5OFR - chains A and B; structure by X-ray diffraction, 3.40 A resolution.

[Chain A (and B)]
Name: Microcin-J25 export ATP-binding/permease protein McjD
Organism: Escherichia coli
Notes: chain B of this document is another copy of the same molecule, construct and numbering; everything in this record applies to it too
Reference sequence: Q9X2W0 (MCJD_ECOLX); numbering as in UniProt (aligned over 1-580)
Chain sequence (580 residues; row label = number of the first residue in the row):
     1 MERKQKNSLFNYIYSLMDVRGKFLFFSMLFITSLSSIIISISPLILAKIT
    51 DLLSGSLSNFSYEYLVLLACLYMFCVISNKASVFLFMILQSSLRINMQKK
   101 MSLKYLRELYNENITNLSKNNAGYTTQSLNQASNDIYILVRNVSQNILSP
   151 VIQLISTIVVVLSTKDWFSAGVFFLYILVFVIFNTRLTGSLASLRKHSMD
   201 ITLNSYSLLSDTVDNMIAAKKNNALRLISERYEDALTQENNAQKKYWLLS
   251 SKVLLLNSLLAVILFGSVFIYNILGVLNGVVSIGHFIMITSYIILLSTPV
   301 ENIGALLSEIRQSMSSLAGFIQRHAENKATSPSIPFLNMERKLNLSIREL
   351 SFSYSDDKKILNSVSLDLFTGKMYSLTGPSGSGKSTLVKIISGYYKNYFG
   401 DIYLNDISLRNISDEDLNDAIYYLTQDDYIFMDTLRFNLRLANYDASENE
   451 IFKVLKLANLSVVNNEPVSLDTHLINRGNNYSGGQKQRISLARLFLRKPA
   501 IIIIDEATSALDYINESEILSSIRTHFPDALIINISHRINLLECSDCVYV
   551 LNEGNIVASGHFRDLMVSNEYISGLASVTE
Disordered / not traced: 1-8, 580 (chain B: 1-3, 580)
Bound ions: Mg2+: Ser385, Gln426 (together with ADP, vanadate)
Small-molecule neighbours:
  - ADP (adenosine-5'-diphosphate), molecule 1: Tyr354, Ile360, Pro379, Ser380, Gly381, Ser382, Gly383, Lys384, Ser385, Thr386, Tyr395, Gln426
  - ADP, molecule 2: Val463, Asn464, Asn479, Asn480, Tyr481, Ser482, Gln485
From the paper describing this entry:
  - self-association interface (contacts with another copy of this molecule); pairs are residue here / residue on that copy: Leu53-Leu53, Ser509-Ser509

[Chain A / chain B interface]
Contacting residue pairs - 266 pairs, chain A then chain B:
  Leu53(A) - Thr50(B)
  Leu53(A) - Leu53(B)
  Leu53(A) - Ser54(B)
  Leu53(A) - Gly55(B)
  Leu53(A) - Ile283(B)  hydrophobic
  Ser54(A) - Phe60(B)
  Tyr62(A) - Ile283(B)  hydrophobic
  Glu63(A) - Leu277(B)
  Leu65(A) - Ile283(B)  hydrophobic
  Val66(A) - Ile273(B)  hydrophobic
  Val66(A) - Val276(B)  hydrophobic
  Ala69(A) - Phe269(B)
  Ala69(A) - Phe286(B)  hydrophobic
  Cys70(A) - Phe269(B)  hydrophobic
  Cys70(A) - Ile273(B)  hydrophobic
  Met73(A) - Phe269(B)  hydrophobic
  Met73(A) - Ile293(B)  hydrophobic
  Met73(A) - Ile294(B)  hydrophobic
  Val76(A) - Ile294(B)  hydrophobic
  Lys80(A) - Ser297(B)
  Phe84(A) - Leu254(B)  hydrophobic
  Phe84(A) - Ser258(B)
  Phe84(A) - Glu301(B)
  Ile88(A) - Trp247(B)  hydrogen bond (backbone-side chain)
  Ile88(A) - Ser251(B)
  Ile88(A) - Leu254(B)  hydrophobic
  Ser91(A) - Trp247(B)  hydrogen bond
  Ser92(A) - Trp247(B)
  Ile95(A) - Asn240(B)
  Ile95(A) - Gln243(B)
  Ile95(A) - Lys244(B)
  Gln98(A) - Gln243(B)  hydrogen bond
  Lys99(A) - Glu233(B)
  Lys99(A) - Leu236(B)
  Lys99(A) - Thr237(B)  hydrogen bond
  Lys99(A) - Asn240(B)
  Ser102(A) - Tyr232(B)
  Ser102(A) - Leu236(B)
  Leu103(A) - Ser229(B)
  Leu103(A) - Glu233(B)
  Leu103(A) - Leu236(B)  hydrophobic
  Leu106(A) - Leu209(B)  hydrophobic
  Leu106(A) - Thr212(B)
  Leu106(A) - Ile228(B)  hydrophobic
  Leu106(A) - Ser229(B)
  Leu106(A) - Tyr232(B)  hydrophobic
  Arg107(A) - Leu225(B)
  Arg107(A) - Ser229(B)  hydrogen bond
  Leu109(A) - Val213(B)  hydrophobic
  Tyr110(A) - Met216(B)  hydrophobic
  Tyr110(A) - Ala219(B)
  Tyr110(A) - Lys220(B)  hydrogen bond (backbone-side chain)
  Tyr110(A) - Asn223(B)
  Tyr110(A) - Ala224(B)
  Tyr110(A) - Leu225(B)
  Glu112(A) - Lys220(B)  hydrogen bond (backbone-side chain)
  Ile114(A) - Lys220(B)
  Leu117(A) - Met216(B)  hydrophobic
  Leu117(A) - Lys220(B)
  Ser118(A) - Ile475(B)
  Asn121(A) - Met432(B)
  Asn121(A) - Asn476(B)
  Ala122(A) - Ser210(B)
  Ala122(A) - Asp214(B)
  Thr125(A) - Val213(B)
  Thr126(A) - Thr126(B)
  Thr126(A) - Tyr206(B)
  Thr126(A) - Leu209(B)
  Gln127(A) - Gln127(B)
  Gln127(A) - Asn130(B)  hydrogen bond
  Leu129(A) - Tyr232(B)
  Asn130(A) - Gln127(B)  hydrogen bond
  Asn130(A) - Tyr206(B)  hydrogen bond
  Tyr206(A) - Thr126(B)
  Tyr206(A) - Asn130(B)  hydrogen bond
  Ser207(A) - Met432(B)
  Leu209(A) - Leu106(B)  hydrophobic
  Leu209(A) - Thr126(B)
  Ser210(A) - Ala122(B)
  Asp211(A) - Phe431(B)
  Asp211(A) - Met432(B)  hydrogen bond (side chain-backbone)
  Thr212(A) - Leu106(B)
  Val213(A) - Leu109(B)  hydrophobic
  Val213(A) - Thr125(B)
  Asp214(A) - Ala122(B)
  Asn215(A) - Tyr429(B)
  Asn215(A) - Ile430(B)  hydrogen bond (side chain-backbone)
  Asn215(A) - Phe431(B)
  Met216(A) - Tyr110(B)  hydrophobic
  Met216(A) - Leu117(B)  hydrophobic
  Ile217(A) - Tyr394(B)
  Ala218(A) - Tyr429(B)  hydrophobic
  Ala218(A) - Phe431(B)  hydrophobic
  Ala218(A) - Leu441(B)
  Ala219(A) - Tyr110(B)
  Ala219(A) - Phe431(B)  hydrophobic
  Ala219(A) - Leu441(B)  hydrophobic
  Lys220(A) - Tyr110(B)  hydrogen bond (side chain-backbone)
  Lys220(A) - Glu112(B)  hydrogen bond (side chain-backbone)
  Lys220(A) - Ile114(B)
  Lys220(A) - Leu117(B)
  Lys220(A) - Asn418(B)  hydrogen bond (backbone-side chain)
  Lys221(A) - Ser392(B)  hydrogen bond (side chain-backbone)
  Lys221(A) - Gly393(B)
  Lys221(A) - Tyr394(B)
  Lys221(A) - Asn418(B)  hydrogen bond
  Lys221(A) - Arg497(B)  hydrogen bond (backbone-side chain)
  Asn222(A) - Tyr422(B)  hydrogen bond
  Asn222(A) - Leu441(B)
  Asn222(A) - Ala442(B)
  Asn222(A) - Arg497(B)  hydrogen bond (backbone-side chain)
  Asn223(A) - Tyr110(B)
  Asn223(A) - Glu415(B)
  Asn223(A) - Asn418(B)
  Asn223(A) - Asp419(B)
  Asn223(A) - Arg497(B)
  Ala224(A) - Tyr110(B)
  Ala224(A) - Leu441(B)
  Leu225(A) - Arg107(B)
  Leu225(A) - Tyr110(B)
  Arg226(A) - Tyr444(B)  hydrogen bond
  Leu227(A) - Phe437(B)  hydrophobic
  Leu227(A) - Arg440(B)
  Leu227(A) - Leu441(B)
  Leu227(A) - Tyr444(B)  hydrophobic
  Ile228(A) - Leu106(B)  hydrophobic
  Ile228(A) - Phe431(B)  hydrophobic
  Ile228(A) - Phe437(B)  hydrophobic
  Ser229(A) - Leu103(B)
  Ser229(A) - Arg107(B)  hydrogen bond
  Glu230(A) - Tyr444(B)  hydrogen bond
  Arg231(A) - Phe431(B)
  Arg231(A) - Met432(B)  hydrogen bond (side chain-backbone)
  Arg231(A) - Asp433(B)  salt bridge
  Arg231(A) - Phe437(B)
  Tyr232(A) - Ser102(B)
  Tyr232(A) - Leu106(B)  hydrophobic
  Glu233(A) - Lys99(B)
  Glu233(A) - Leu103(B)
  Leu236(A) - Lys99(B)
  Leu236(A) - Ser102(B)
  Leu236(A) - Leu103(B)  hydrophobic
  Thr237(A) - Lys99(B)  hydrogen bond
  Asn240(A) - Ile95(B)
  Asn240(A) - Lys99(B)
  Gln243(A) - Ile95(B)
  Lys244(A) - Ile95(B)
  Trp247(A) - Ile88(B)  hydrogen bond (side chain-backbone)
  Trp247(A) - Ser91(B)  hydrogen bond
  Trp247(A) - Ser92(B)
  Ser251(A) - Ile88(B)
  Leu254(A) - Phe84(B)  hydrophobic
  Leu254(A) - Ile88(B)  hydrophobic
  Ser258(A) - Phe84(B)
  Phe269(A) - Ala69(B)
  Phe269(A) - Cys70(B)  hydrophobic
  Phe269(A) - Met73(B)  hydrophobic
  Ile273(A) - Val66(B)  hydrophobic
  Ile273(A) - Cys70(B)  hydrophobic
  Val276(A) - Tyr62(B)
  Ile283(A) - Phe60(B)  hydrophobic
  Ile283(A) - Tyr62(B)
  Ile283(A) - Leu65(B)  hydrophobic
  Phe286(A) - Ala69(B)  hydrophobic
  Ile293(A) - Met73(B)  hydrophobic
  Ile294(A) - Val76(B)  hydrophobic
  Ser297(A) - Lys80(B)
  Glu301(A) - Lys80(B)
  Glu301(A) - Phe84(B)
  Lys358(A) - Glu466(B)
  Pro379(A) - Asp512(B)
  Ser380(A) - Ser482(B)  hydrogen bond
  Ser380(A) - Gly484(B)
  Ser380(A) - Gln485(B)
  Ser380(A) - Arg488(B)  hydrogen bond (backbone-side chain)
  Ser380(A) - Asp512(B)  hydrogen bond (backbone-side chain)
  Gly381(A) - Asn464(B)
  Gly381(A) - Gln485(B)
  Ser392(A) - Lys221(B)  hydrogen bond (backbone-side chain)
  Gly393(A) - Lys221(B)
  Tyr394(A) - Ile217(B)
  Tyr394(A) - Lys221(B)
  Glu415(A) - Asn223(B)
  Asn418(A) - Lys220(B)  hydrogen bond (side chain-backbone)
  Asn418(A) - Lys221(B)  hydrogen bond
  Asn418(A) - Asn223(B)
  Asp419(A) - Asn223(B)
  Tyr422(A) - Asn222(B)  hydrogen bond
  Gln426(A) - Gly483(B)
  Asp427(A) - Lys486(B)  salt bridge
  Tyr429(A) - Asn215(B)
  Tyr429(A) - Ala218(B)  hydrophobic
  Ile430(A) - Asn215(B)  hydrogen bond (backbone-side chain)
  Phe431(A) - Asp211(B)
  Phe431(A) - Asn215(B)
  Phe431(A) - Ala218(B)  hydrophobic
  Phe431(A) - Ala219(B)  hydrophobic
  Phe431(A) - Ile228(B)  hydrophobic
  Phe431(A) - Arg231(B)
  Met432(A) - Asn121(B)
  Met432(A) - Ser207(B)
  Met432(A) - Asp211(B)  hydrogen bond (backbone-side chain)
  Met432(A) - Arg231(B)  hydrogen bond (backbone-side chain)
  Asp433(A) - Arg231(B)  salt bridge
  Phe437(A) - Leu227(B)  hydrophobic
  Phe437(A) - Ile228(B)  hydrophobic
  Phe437(A) - Arg231(B)
  Arg440(A) - Leu227(B)
  Leu441(A) - Ala218(B)
  Leu441(A) - Ala219(B)  hydrophobic
  Leu441(A) - Asn222(B)
  Leu441(A) - Ala224(B)
  Leu441(A) - Leu227(B)
  Ala442(A) - Asn222(B)
  Tyr444(A) - Arg226(B)
  Tyr444(A) - Leu227(B)  hydrophobic
  Tyr444(A) - Glu230(B)  hydrogen bond
  Val463(A) - Lys358(B)
  Asn464(A) - Lys358(B)
  Asn464(A) - Gly381(B)
  Asn464(A) - Glu553(B)
  Asn465(A) - Glu553(B)  hydrogen bond
  Glu466(A) - Lys358(B)  salt bridge
  Ile475(A) - Ser118(B)
  Asn476(A) - Asn121(B)
  Arg477(A) - Arg477(B)
  Ser482(A) - Ser380(B)  hydrogen bond
  Gly483(A) - Gln426(B)
  Gly484(A) - Ser380(B)
  Gln485(A) - Ser380(B)
  Gln485(A) - Gly381(B)
  Lys486(A) - Asp427(B)
  Arg488(A) - Ser380(B)  hydrogen bond (side chain-backbone)
  Arg497(A) - Lys221(B)  hydrogen bond (side chain-backbone)
  Arg497(A) - Asn222(B)  hydrogen bond (side chain-backbone)
  Arg497(A) - Asn223(B)
  Glu506(A) - Ser509(B)
  Glu506(A) - Ala510(B)
  Ser509(A) - Ser509(B)
  Ala510(A) - Glu506(B)
  Ala510(A) - His537(B)  hydrogen bond (backbone-side chain)
  Leu511(A) - His537(B)
  Asp512(A) - Pro379(B)
  Asp512(A) - Ser380(B)
  Asp512(A) - His537(B)
  Asp512(A) - Tyr571(B)  hydrogen bond
  Tyr513(A) - His537(B)
  Tyr513(A) - Arg538(B)
  Tyr513(A) - Leu575(B)
  Ile514(A) - Gly574(B)
  Ile514(A) - Leu575(B)
  His537(A) - Ala510(B)  hydrogen bond (side chain-backbone)
  His537(A) - Leu511(B)  hydrogen bond (side chain-backbone)
  His537(A) - Asp512(B)
  Arg538(A) - His537(B)
  Arg538(A) - Arg538(B)
  Glu543(A) - Thr579(B)
  Glu553(A) - Asn464(B)
  Glu553(A) - Asn465(B)  hydrogen bond
  Glu570(A) - Tyr513(B)
  Tyr571(A) - Asp512(B)
  Tyr571(A) - Tyr513(B)  hydrogen bond (backbone-side chain)
  Tyr571(A) - Ile514(B)  hydrophobic
  Gly574(A) - Tyr513(B)
  Leu575(A) - Tyr513(B)
  Val578(A) - Asn540(B)
Also at the interface, not in a pair above, chain A (142 interface residues in all): Thr50, Leu57, Tyr72, Asn111, Leu277, Gly378, Asp414, Asn479, Arg493
Also at the interface, not in a pair above, chain B (148 interface residues in all): Arg20, Ser56, Ser58, Tyr72, Asn111, Asn120, Gly123, Leu129, Glu239, Thr290, Gly378, Asp414, Asp445, Asn479, Arg493, Val578

[Overview]
142 residues of chain A face 148 of chain B across their interface; the contacts include 50 hydrogen bonds and
4 salt bridges. Polar pairs include Arg231(A)-Asp433(B), Asp427(A)-Lys486(B) and Glu466(A)-Lys358(B). Ligands
of chain A: ADP. Ser385(A) and Gln426(A) form the Mg2+ site. From the paper: a self-association interface
involving Leu53(A) and Ser509(A).
Both chains are Microcin-J25 export ATP-binding/permease protein McjD (Escherichia coli). Entry 5OFR
(Structure of the antibacterial peptide ABC transporter McjD in a high energy outward occluded intermediate
state) was determined by X-ray diffraction (same publication as 5OFP).
